Entry 4QWI (X-ray diffraction, 2.60 A resolution); this record covers chains D and E of the 28 polymer chains in the assembly.

== Chain D ==
Name: Proteasome subunit alpha type-5
From: Saccharomyces cerevisiae
Reference sequence: P32379 (PSA5_YEAST); residues -7 to 252 here correspond to UniProt positions 1-260 (UniProt number = residue number + 8)
Sequence (260 residues; each row starts with the number of its first residue; numbers below 1 keep their minus sign (Met-7 is residue -7)):
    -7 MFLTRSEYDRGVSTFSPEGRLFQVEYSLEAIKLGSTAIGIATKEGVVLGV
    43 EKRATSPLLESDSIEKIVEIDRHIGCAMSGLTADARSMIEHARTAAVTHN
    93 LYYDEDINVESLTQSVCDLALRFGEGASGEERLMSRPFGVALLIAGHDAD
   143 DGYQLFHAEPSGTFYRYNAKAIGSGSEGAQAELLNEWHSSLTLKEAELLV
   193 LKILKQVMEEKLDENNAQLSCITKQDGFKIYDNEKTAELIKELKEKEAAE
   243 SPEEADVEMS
Disordered / not traced: -7 to 0, 118-124, 243-252

== Chain E ==
Name: Proteasome subunit alpha type-6
From: Saccharomyces cerevisiae
Reference sequence: P40302 (PSA6_YEAST); residues 0-233 here correspond to UniProt positions 1-234 (UniProt number = residue number + 1)
Sequence (234 residues; row label = number of the first residue in the row; numbering starts at 0):
     0 MFRNNYDGDTVTFSPTGRLFQVEYALEAIKQGSVTVGLRSNTHAVLVALK
    50 RNADELSSYQKKIIKCDEHMGLSLAGLAPDARVLSNYLRQQCNYSSLVFN
   100 RKLAVERAGHLLCDKAQKNTQSYGGRPYGVGLLIIGYDKSGAHLLEFQPS
   150 GNVTELYGTAIGARSQGAKTYLERTLDTFIKIDGNPDELIKAGVEAISQS
   200 LRDESLTVDNLSIAIVGKDTPFTIYDGEAVAKYI
Disordered / not traced: 0-2
UniProt features mapped onto this chain:
  - modified residue: Ser13 (Phosphoserine)
  - cross-link: Lys190 (Glycyl lysine isopeptide (Lys-Gly) (interchain with G-Cter in ubiquitin))

== Chain D / chain E interface ==
Residue-residue contacts - 44 pairs, chain D then chain E:
  Ser5(D) - Arg125(E)
  Thr6(D) - Gly7(E)
  Thr6(D) - Gln20(E)
  Phe7(D) - Gln20(E)  hydrogen bond (backbone-side chain)
  Phe7(D) - Tyr23(E)
  Phe7(D) - Ala24(E)  hydrophobic
  Phe7(D) - Leu76(E)  hydrophobic
  Phe7(D) - Arg125(E)
  Phe7(D) - Pro126(E)
  Phe7(D) - Gly128(E)
  Ser8(D) - Tyr23(E)
  Pro9(D) - Tyr23(E)  hydrophobic
  Pro9(D) - Glu26(E)
  Glu10(D) - Glu26(E)
  Glu10(D) - Gln30(E)
  Gly11(D) - Tyr23(E)
  Gly11(D) - Ala27(E)
  Leu13(D) - Arg125(E)
  Gln106(D) - Arg81(E)  hydrogen bond
  Asp110(D) - Arg81(E)  salt bridge
  Leu113(D) - Pro78(E)  hydrophobic
  Leu113(D) - Arg125(E)
  Glu117(D) - Tyr122(E)
  Ser153(D) - Pro78(E)
  Gly154(D) - Pro78(E)
  Thr155(D) - Gln59(E)
  Phe156(D) - Gln59(E)
  Tyr157(D) - Arg50(E)
  Tyr157(D) - Ala52(E)
  Tyr157(D) - Ser56(E)
  Tyr157(D) - Ser57(E)
  Tyr157(D) - Gln59(E)
  Arg158(D) - Ser56(E)
  Arg158(D) - Ser57(E)  hydrogen bond (backbone-backbone)
  Tyr159(D) - Ala52(E)
  Tyr159(D) - Asp53(E)
  Tyr159(D) - Leu55(E)
  Tyr159(D) - Ser56(E)
  Asn160(D) - Leu55(E)  hydrogen bond (backbone-backbone)
  Ala161(D) - Leu55(E)
  Gln172(D) - Asp53(E)  hydrogen bond
  Gln172(D) - Leu55(E)
  Leu175(D) - Leu55(E)
  Leu176(D) - Leu55(E)  hydrophobic
Interface residues without a listed pair, chain D (26 interface residues in all): Arg2, Gly3
Interface residues without a listed pair, chain E (26 interface residues in all): Asp6, Asn51, Glu54, Asp79, Gly123

== In short ==
Chain D and chain E each contribute 26 residues to their interface, with 5 hydrogen bonds and 1 salt bridge.
Polar pairs include Asp110(D)-Arg81(E), Phe7(D)-Gln20(E) and Gln106(D)-Arg81(E).
Chain D is Proteasome subunit alpha type-5 and chain E is Proteasome subunit alpha type-6, both from
Saccharomyces cerevisiae; the structure, yCP beta5-A49S-mutant in complex with carfilzomib, was determined by
X-ray diffraction, deposited together with 4QUX, 4QUY, 4QV0, 4QV1, 4QV3, 4QV4 and 42 further entries.
